Entry 6RTS (X-ray diffraction, 2.25 A resolution); this record covers chains A and B.

# Chain A (and B)
Molecule: Semialdehyde dehydrogenase Pcd
Source organism: Streptomyces clavuligerus ATCC 27064
Notes: chain B of this document is another copy of the same molecule, construct and numbering; everything in this record applies to it too
UniProt: O85725 (O85725_STRC2); residues 1-512 here = UniProt positions 1-512
Sequence (512 residues; row label = number of the first residue in the row):
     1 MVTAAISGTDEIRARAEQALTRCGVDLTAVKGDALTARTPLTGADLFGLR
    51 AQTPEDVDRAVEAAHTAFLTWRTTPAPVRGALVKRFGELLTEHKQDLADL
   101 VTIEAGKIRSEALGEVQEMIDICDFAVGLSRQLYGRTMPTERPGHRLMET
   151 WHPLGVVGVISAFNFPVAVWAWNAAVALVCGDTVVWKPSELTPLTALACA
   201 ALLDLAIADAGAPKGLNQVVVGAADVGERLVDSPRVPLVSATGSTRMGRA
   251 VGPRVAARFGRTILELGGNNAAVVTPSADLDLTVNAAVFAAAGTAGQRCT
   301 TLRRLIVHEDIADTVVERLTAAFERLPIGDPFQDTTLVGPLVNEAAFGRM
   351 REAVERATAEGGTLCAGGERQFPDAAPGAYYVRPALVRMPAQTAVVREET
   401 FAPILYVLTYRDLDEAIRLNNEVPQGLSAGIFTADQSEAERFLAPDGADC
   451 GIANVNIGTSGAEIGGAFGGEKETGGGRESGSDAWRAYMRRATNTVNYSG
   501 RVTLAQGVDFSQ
Unresolved in the structure: 1-2, 512 (chain B: 1-3, 512)
Sequence notes: engineered mutation Thr140 (Ser in O85725), Thr503 (Ala in O85725)
Ligand contacts: NAD (nicotinamide-adenine-dinucleotide): Ile160, Ser161, Ala162, Phe163, Asn164, Lys187, Pro188, Ser189, Glu190, Ala223, Ala224, Gly227, Glu228, Val231, Thr242, Gly243, Ser244, Met247, Ala250, Val251, Glu265, Leu266, Gly267, Gly268, Cys299, Glu399, Phe401, Leu427, Phe468, Thr474, Glu479

# How chain A and chain B interact
Pairs across the interface (141; chain A residue first):
  Arg72(A) with Pro445(B)
  Thr73(A) with Asp446(B)
  Ile108(A) with Gln506(B)
  Ser110(A) with Gln506(B), hydrogen bond
  Arg136(A) with Ser482(B), hydrogen bond; Asp483(B)
  Met138(A) with Gly465(B)
  Thr140(A) with Glu463(B), hydrogen bond
  Glu141(A) with Glu463(B), hydrogen bond (backbone-side chain)
  Arg142(A) with Ile457(B); Gly461(B); Ala462(B), hydrogen bond (side chain-backbone); Glu463(B), salt bridge
  His145(A) with Ile457(B)
  Leu147(A) with Glu463(B)
  Glu149(A) with Ser482(B), hydrogen bond
  His152(A) with Leu443(B); Pro445(B)
  Thr245(A) with Phe259(B)
  Arg249(A) with Ala257(B); Phe259(B)
  Gly252(A) with Ala256(B)
  Pro253(A) with Pro253(B); Ala256(B); Ala257(B), hydrophobic
  Ala256(A) with Gly252(B); Pro253(B)
  Ala257(A) with Pro253(B)
  Phe259(A) with Thr245(B); Arg249(B); Leu266(B), hydrophobic; Lys472(B); Glu473(B)
  Leu266(A) with Phe259(B), hydrophobic
  Asp281(A) with Ser511(B)
  Leu282(A) with Gly500(B); Arg501(B); Val502(B), hydrophobic
  Val284(A) with Phe510(B)
  Asn285(A) with Val502(B); Leu504(B); Asp509(B); Phe510(B), hydrogen bond (side chain-backbone); Ser511(B)
  Val288(A) with Phe510(B), hydrophobic
  Ala322(A) with Phe510(B), hydrophobic
  Leu326(A) with Phe510(B), hydrophobic
  Asp334(A) with Gln506(B)
  Thr336(A) with Gln506(B)
  Leu443(A) with His152(B); Asn494(B)
  Pro445(A) with Arg72(B), hydrogen bond (backbone-side chain); His152(B); Arg490(B), hydrogen bond (backbone-side chain)
  Asp446(A) with Thr73(B)
  Asp449(A) with Arg490(B)
  Gly451(A) with Arg491(B); Ala492(B); Thr493(B), hydrogen bond (backbone-backbone)
  Ile452(A) with Thr493(B)
  Ala453(A) with Thr493(B), hydrogen bond (backbone-backbone); Asn494(B); Thr495(B)
  Asn454(A) with Thr493(B); Asn494(B); Thr495(B), hydrogen bond (side chain-backbone)
  Val455(A) with Thr495(B), hydrogen bond (backbone-backbone); Val496(B); Asn497(B), hydrogen bond (backbone-backbone)
  Asn456(A) with Asn497(B), hydrogen bond (backbone-side chain)
  Ile457(A) with Arg142(B); His145(B); Thr495(B)
  Gly461(A) with Arg142(B); Thr495(B)
  Ala462(A) with Arg142(B), hydrogen bond (backbone-side chain)
  Glu463(A) with Thr140(B), hydrogen bond; Glu141(B), hydrogen bond (side chain-backbone); Arg142(B), salt bridge; Leu147(B)
  Ala467(A) with Arg491(B); Thr493(B), hydrogen bond (backbone-side chain)
  Glu471(A) with Arg261(B), salt bridge; Arg490(B)
  Lys472(A) with Phe259(B)
  Glu473(A) with Phe259(B)
  Arg478(A) with Arg491(B), hydrogen bond (side chain-backbone)
  Ser482(A) with Arg136(B), hydrogen bond; Glu149(B), hydrogen bond; Arg491(B), hydrogen bond
  Asp483(A) with Arg136(B); Arg486(B), salt bridge; Arg491(B), salt bridge
  Arg486(A) with Asp483(B), salt bridge
  Arg490(A) with Pro445(B), hydrogen bond (side chain-backbone); Asp449(B); Glu471(B)
  Arg491(A) with Gly451(B); Ala467(B); Arg478(B), hydrogen bond (backbone-side chain); Ser482(B), hydrogen bond; Asp483(B), salt bridge
  Ala492(A) with Gly451(B)
  Thr493(A) with Gly451(B), hydrogen bond (backbone-backbone); Ile452(B); Ala453(B), hydrogen bond (backbone-backbone); Asn454(B); Ala467(B), hydrogen bond (side chain-backbone)
  Asn494(A) with Leu443(B); Ala453(B); Asn454(B)
  Thr495(A) with Asn454(B), hydrogen bond (backbone-side chain); Val455(B), hydrogen bond (backbone-backbone); Ile457(B); Gly461(B)
  Val496(A) with Val455(B)
  Asn497(A) with Val455(B), hydrogen bond (backbone-backbone); Asn456(B), hydrogen bond (side chain-backbone)
  Gly500(A) with Leu282(B)
  Arg501(A) with Leu282(B)
  Val502(A) with Leu282(B), hydrophobic; Asn285(B)
  Thr503(A) with Phe289(B)
  Leu504(A) with Asn285(B); Phe289(B), hydrophobic
  Ala505(A) with Phe289(B); Leu337(B), hydrophobic
  Gln506(A) with Ile108(B); Ser110(B), hydrogen bond; Asp334(B), hydrogen bond (side chain-backbone); Thr336(B)
  Val508(A) with Phe289(B)
  Asp509(A) with Asn285(B), hydrogen bond
  Phe510(A) with Asn285(B), hydrogen bond (backbone-side chain); Val288(B), hydrophobic; Phe289(B), hydrophobic; Ala322(B), hydrophobic; Arg325(B); Leu326(B), hydrophobic
  Ser511(A) with Asp281(B); Asn285(B)
Other interface residues (no listed pair), chain A (87 interface residues in all): Pro139, Met148, Pro153, Gly248, Arg261, Asp279, Ala286, Phe289, Leu337, Ala444, Ala448, Cys450, Ser460, Gly465, Gly466, Gly475
Other interface residues (no listed pair), chain B (85 interface residues in all): Met138, Pro139, Met148, Pro153, Gly248, Asp279, Val284, Ala286, Ala444, Ala448, Cys450, Ser460, Gly466, Ala505

# Overview
Chain A and chain B form an interface of 87 and 85 residues respectively, with 37 hydrogen bonds and 7 salt
bridges. Polar contacts include Arg142(A)-Glu463(B), Glu471(A)-Arg261(B) and Asp483(A)-Arg486(B). Chain A
binds NAD.
Chain A and chain B are both Semialdehyde dehydrogenase Pcd (Streptomyces clavuligerus ATCC 27064); the
structure, Piperideine-6-carboxylate dehydrogenase from Streptomyces clavuligerus complexed with NAD+, was
determined by X-ray diffraction together with 6RTR, 6RTT and 6RTU from the same study.
